PDB entry 2DWO | X-ray diffraction, 2.25 A resolution | chain A

== Chain A ==
Protein: 6-phosphofructo-2-kinase/fructose-2,6-biphosphatase 3
From: Homo sapiens
Notes: EC 2.7.1.105, 3.1.3.46
UniProt: Q16875 (F263_HUMAN); residues 0-519 here correspond to UniProt positions 1-520 (UniProt number = residue number + 1)
Chain sequence (520 residues; each row starts with the number of its first residue; numbering starts at 0):
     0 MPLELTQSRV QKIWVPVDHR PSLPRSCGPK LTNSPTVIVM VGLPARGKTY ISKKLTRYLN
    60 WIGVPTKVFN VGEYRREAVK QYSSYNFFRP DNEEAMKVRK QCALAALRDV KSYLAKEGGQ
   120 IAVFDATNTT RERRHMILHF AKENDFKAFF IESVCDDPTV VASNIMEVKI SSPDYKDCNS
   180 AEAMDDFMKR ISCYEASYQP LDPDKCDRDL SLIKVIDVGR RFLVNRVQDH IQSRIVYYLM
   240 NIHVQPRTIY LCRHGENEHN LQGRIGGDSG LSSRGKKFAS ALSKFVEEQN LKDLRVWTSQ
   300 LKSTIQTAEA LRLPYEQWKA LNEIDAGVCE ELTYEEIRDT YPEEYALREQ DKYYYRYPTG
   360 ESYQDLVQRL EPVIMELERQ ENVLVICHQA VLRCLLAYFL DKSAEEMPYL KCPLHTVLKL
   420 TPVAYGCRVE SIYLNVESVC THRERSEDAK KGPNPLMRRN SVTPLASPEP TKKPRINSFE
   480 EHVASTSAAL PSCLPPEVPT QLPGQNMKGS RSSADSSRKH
Not modelled in the structure: 0-1, 29-31, 446-452, 461-519
Swiss-Prot annotation at these positions:
  - active site: Asp124, Cys154, His253 (Tele-phosphohistidine intermediate), Glu322 (Proton donor/acceptor)
  - binding site (ATP): Gly41 to Tyr49, Asn163 to Lys168, Tyr344 to Arg347, Gln388 to Arg392, Tyr424
  - binding site (beta-D-fructose 6-phosphate): Arg74, Arg98, Thr126, Arg132, Lys168, Arg189, Tyr193
  - binding site (beta-D-fructose 2,6-bisphosphate): Arg252, Asn259, Gly265, Tyr333, Arg347, Lys351, Tyr362, Gln388, Arg392
  - site (Transition state stabilizer): Arg252, Asn259, His387
  - modified residue: Ser460 (Phosphoserine), Thr462 (Phosphothreonine), Ser466 (Phosphoserine), Thr470 (Phosphothreonine)
Residues lining bound ligands:
  - ADP (adenosine-5'-diphosphate): Leu42, Pro43, Ala44, Arg45, Gly46, Lys47, Thr48, Tyr49, Ile50, Ser152, Cys154, Val159, Asn163, Glu166, Val167, Lys168, Val214, Val217, Gly218, Val243, Tyr424
  - 6-O-phosphono-beta-D-fructofuranose (F6P): Arg252, Asn259, Ile264, Gly265, Glu322, Ile323, Tyr333, Arg347, Lys351, Tyr356, Tyr362, Gln388, Ala389, Arg392, Pro407, Thr440
  - phosphoenolpyruvate (PEP): Val70, Gly71, Arg74, Phe87, Arg98, Ala125, Thr126, Arg189, Tyr193
Reported in the primary citation:
  - conformationally variable residues (loop rearrangement): Glu72 to Tyr84, Lys168 to Ser179
  - binding site for ADP: Lys47, Lys168
  - post-translational modification sites: Ser460 (citing earlier work)
  - specificity-determining residues: Arg189 (citing earlier work)
  - catalytic residues: Lys47, Lys168 (proposed by the authors, not directly observed)
  - mutagenesis - A44G (20-fold): increased binding to ATP
  - mutagenesis - A44G: increased binding to Fru-6-P
  - mutagenesis - A44G, A44V: unchanged catalytic activity
  - mutagenesis - K168A, K168N: abolished catalytic activity
  - mutagenesis - K168R: decreased catalytic activity

== In short ==
Chain A binds 6-O-phosphono-beta-D-fructofuranose, ADP and phosphoenolpyruvate. From UniProt: 4 active-site
residues, 25 ATP-binding residues, 7 beta-D-fructose 6-phosphate-binding residues and 9 beta-D-fructose
2,6-bisphosphate-binding residues. From the paper: catalytic residues Lys47 and Lys168; K168A and K168N
abolish catalytic activity; 5 substitutions were tested in all.
Chain A is 6-phosphofructo-2-kinase/fructose-2,6-biphosphatase 3 (Homo sapiens); the structure, PFKFB3 in
complex with ADP and PEP, was determined by X-ray diffraction, deposited together with 2I1V.
